8IYS - chains A and R of the 5 polymer chains in the assembly; structure by electron microscopy, 2.95 A resolution.

== Chain A ==
Molecule: Guanine nucleotide-binding protein G(q) subunit alpha
From: Homo sapiens
Reference sequence: P50148 (GNAQ_HUMAN); the construct has insertions or renumbered stretches relative to UniProt, so the offset changes along the chain: 30-332 = UniProt 36-338; 337-357 = UniProt 339-359
Chain sequence (357 residues; each row starts with the number of its first residue):
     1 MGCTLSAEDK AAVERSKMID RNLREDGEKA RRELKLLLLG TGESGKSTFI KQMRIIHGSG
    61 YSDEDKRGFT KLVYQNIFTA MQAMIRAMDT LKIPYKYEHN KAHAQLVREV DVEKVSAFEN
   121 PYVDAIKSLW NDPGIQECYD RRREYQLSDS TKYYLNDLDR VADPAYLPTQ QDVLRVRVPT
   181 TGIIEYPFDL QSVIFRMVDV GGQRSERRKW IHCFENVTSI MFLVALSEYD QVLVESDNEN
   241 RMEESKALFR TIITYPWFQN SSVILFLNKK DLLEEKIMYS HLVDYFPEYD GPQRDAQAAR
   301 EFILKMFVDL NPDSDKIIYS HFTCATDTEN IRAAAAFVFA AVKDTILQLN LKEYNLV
Disordered / not traced: 1-2
Differences from the reference sequence: initiating methionine (1); expression tag (2-29); insertion (333-336)
Small-molecule neighbours: GDP (guanosine-5'-diphosphate): T41, G42, E43, S44, G45, K46, S47, T48, D149, S150, L174, R175, R177, N268, K269, D271, L272, C324, A325, T326

== Chain R ==
Molecule: Free fatty acid receptor 4
From: Homo sapiens
Reference sequence: Q5NUL3 (FFAR4_HUMAN); residue numbers follow UniProt; this construct covers 1-361
Chain sequence (361 residues; row label = number of the first residue in the row):
     1 MSPECARAAG DAPLRSLEQA NRTRFPFFSD VKGDHRLVLA AVETTVLVLI FAVSLLGNVC
    61 ALVLVARRRR RGATACLVLN LFCADLLFIS AIPLVLAVRW TEAWLLGPVA CHLLFYVMTL
   121 SGSVTILTLA AVSLERMVCI VHLQRGVRGP GRRARAVLLA LIWGYSAVAA LPLCVFFRVV
   181 PQRLPGADQE ISICTLIWPT IPGEISWDVS FVTLNFLVPG LVIVISYSKI LQITKASRKR
   241 LTVSLAYSES HQIRVSQQDF RLFRTLFLLM VSFFIMWSPI IITILLILIQ NFKQDLVIWP
   301 SLFFWVVAFT FANSALNPIL YNMTLCRNEW KKIFCCFWFP EKGAILTDTS VKRNDLSIIS
   361 G
Disordered / not traced: 1-22, 183-188, 325-361
Disulfides: C111-C194
Small-molecule neighbours: YN9 (3-{4-[(4-fluoro-4'-methyl[1,1'-biphenyl]-2-yl)methoxy]phenyl}propanoic acid): F27, F28, F88, F115, M118, T119, G122, S123, I126, L173, F177, W198, E204, W207, D208, F211, W277, I280, I284, I287, L288, N291, F303, V307, T310
Curated features (UniProtKB/Swiss-Prot):
  - modified residue: T347 (Phosphothreonine), T349 (Phosphothreonine), S350 (Phosphoserine), S357 (Phosphoserine), S360 (Phosphoserine)
  - glycosylation: N21 (N-linked (GlcNAc...) asparagine)
  - natural variant: R254 (R254H: Probable risk factor for obesity)
  - mutagenesis: R99 (R99A: Impairs LCFA-induced intracellular calcium release), R178 (R178A: Has no effect on LCFA-induced intracellular calcium release), T347 to S360 (Impairs LCFA-mediated phosphorylation and interaction with ARRB2)

== How chain A and chain R interact ==
Pairs across the interface (65):
  R32(A) - G146(R)
  R32(A) - R148(R)
  S192(A) - R145(R)
  V193(A) - R145(R)
  E301(A) - L245(R)
  L304(A) - L245(R)  hydrophobic
  V308(A) - S248(R)
  V308(A) - H251(R)
  N311(A) - H251(R)
  S314(A) - R254(R)
  K316(A) - H251(R)
  I317(A) - R238(R)
  I317(A) - H251(R)
  I317(A) - V255(R)  hydrophobic
  I317(A) - Q258(R)
  I318(A) - Y247(R)
  I318(A) - H251(R)
  Y319(A) - R238(R)
  Y319(A) - L241(R)  hydrophobic
  Y319(A) - Y247(R)  hydrophobic
  S320(A) - S244(R)
  S320(A) - L245(R)
  S320(A) - Y247(R)
  H321(A) - S244(R)  hydrogen bond
  F322(A) - L245(R)  hydrophobic
  F337(A) - L241(R)  hydrophobic
  F337(A) - S244(R)
  A340(A) - S237(R)
  A340(A) - R240(R)
  A340(A) - L241(R)
  A341(A) - L241(R)  hydrophobic
  K343(A) - L143(R)
  K343(A) - Q144(R)  hydrogen bond (backbone-side chain)
  D344(A) - S237(R)  hydrogen bond
  D344(A) - R238(R)  salt bridge
  I346(A) - L143(R)  hydrophobic
  I346(A) - Q144(R)
  L347(A) - I140(R)  hydrophobic
  L347(A) - Q144(R)
  L347(A) - I233(R)  hydrophobic
  L347(A) - S237(R)
  Q348(A) - T234(R)
  Q348(A) - R238(R)
  Q348(A) - Q258(R)
  N350(A) - I140(R)
  N350(A) - L143(R)
  L351(A) - I140(R)  hydrophobic
  L351(A) - I230(R)  hydrophobic
  L351(A) - T234(R)
  L351(A) - L262(R)  hydrophobic
  E353(A) - T74(R)
  Y354(A) - T74(R)
  Y354(A) - R136(R)  hydrogen bond (backbone-side chain)
  Y354(A) - C139(R)
  Y354(A) - I140(R)  hydrophobic
  N355(A) - T265(R)
  N355(A) - M323(R)
  N355(A) - T324(R)  hydrogen bond
  L356(A) - R136(R)
  L356(A) - R261(R)
  L356(A) - L262(R)  hydrophobic
  L356(A) - T265(R)  hydrogen bond (backbone-side chain)
  L356(A) - L266(R)  hydrophobic
  L356(A) - L269(R)  hydrophobic
  V357(A) - R261(R)  hydrogen bond (backbone-side chain)
Interface residues without a listed pair, chain A (33 interface residues in all): K305, D309, D313
Interface residues without a listed pair, chain R (35 interface residues in all): V147, E249, S250, Y321

== Overview ==
33 residues of chain A face 35 of chain R across their interface, with 7 hydrogen bonds and 1 salt bridge.
Polar pairs include D344(A)-R238(R), H321(A)-S244(R) and K343(A)-Q144(R). Chain A binds GDP. Chain R binds
compound YN9. From UniProt: 2 mutagenesis sites on chain R.
Here chain A is Guanine nucleotide-binding protein G(q) subunit alpha and chain R is Free fatty acid receptor
4, both from Homo sapiens. Entry 8IYS (TUG891-bound FFAR4 in complex with Gq) was determined by electron
microscopy, deposited together with 8H4I, 8H4K and 8H4L.
